6HXU - chain A; structure by X-ray diffraction, 1.19 A resolution.

Chain A:
Molecule: Rho-related GTP-binding protein RhoB
Organism: Homo sapiens
UniProt: P62745 (RHOB_HUMAN); residue numbers follow UniProt; this construct covers 1-183
Sequence (183 residues; row label = number of the first residue in the row):
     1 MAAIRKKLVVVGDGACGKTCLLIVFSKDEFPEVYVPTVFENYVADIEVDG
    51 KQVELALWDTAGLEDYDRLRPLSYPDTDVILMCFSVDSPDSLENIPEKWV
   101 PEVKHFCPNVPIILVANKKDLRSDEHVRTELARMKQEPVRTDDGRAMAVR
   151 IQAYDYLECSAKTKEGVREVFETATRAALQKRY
Disordered / not traced: 1
Construct notes: engineered mutation Leu63 (Gln in P62745)
Ion coordination: Mg2+ site 1: Thr19, Thr37 (together with GTP); Mg2+ site 2: Asn94, Glu97
Small-molecule neighbours: GTP (guanosine-5'-triphosphate): Asp13, Gly14, Ala15, Cys16, Gly17, Lys18, Thr19, Cys20, Phe30, Tyr34, Val35, Pro36, Thr37, Thr60, Ala61, Gly62, Leu63, Lys118, Asp120, Leu121, Ser160, Ala161, Lys162
Curated features (UniProtKB/Swiss-Prot):
  - motif: Tyr34 to Tyr42 (Effector region)
  - binding site (GTP): Gly12 to Thr19, Asn117 to Asp120
  - modified residue: Asn41 (ADP-ribosylasparagine), Tyr154 (Phosphotyrosine)
  - glycosylation: Tyr34 (O-linked (GlcNAc) tyrosine), Thr37 (Microbial infection: O-linked (Glc) threonine)

Summary:
Ligands of chain A: GTP. Thr19 and Thr37 coordinate Mg2+ site 1. Asn94 and Glu97 form the Mg2+ site 2. UniProt
lists 12 GTP-binding residues.
Chain A is Rho-related GTP-binding protein RhoB (Homo sapiens); the structure, Crystal structure of Human RHOB
Q63L in complex with GTP, was determined by X-ray diffraction together with 6SGE from the same study.
